Entry 8F0K (electron microscopy, 1.90 A resolution); this record covers chains R and B of the 7 polymer chains in the assembly.

Chain R:
Protein: Calcitonin receptor
Source organism: Homo sapiens
UniProtKB: P30988 (CALCR_HUMAN), isoform P30988-2; residues 25-474 here = UniProt positions 25-474
Sequence (501 residues; row label = number of the first residue in the row; numbers below 1 keep their minus sign (Met-7 is residue -7)):
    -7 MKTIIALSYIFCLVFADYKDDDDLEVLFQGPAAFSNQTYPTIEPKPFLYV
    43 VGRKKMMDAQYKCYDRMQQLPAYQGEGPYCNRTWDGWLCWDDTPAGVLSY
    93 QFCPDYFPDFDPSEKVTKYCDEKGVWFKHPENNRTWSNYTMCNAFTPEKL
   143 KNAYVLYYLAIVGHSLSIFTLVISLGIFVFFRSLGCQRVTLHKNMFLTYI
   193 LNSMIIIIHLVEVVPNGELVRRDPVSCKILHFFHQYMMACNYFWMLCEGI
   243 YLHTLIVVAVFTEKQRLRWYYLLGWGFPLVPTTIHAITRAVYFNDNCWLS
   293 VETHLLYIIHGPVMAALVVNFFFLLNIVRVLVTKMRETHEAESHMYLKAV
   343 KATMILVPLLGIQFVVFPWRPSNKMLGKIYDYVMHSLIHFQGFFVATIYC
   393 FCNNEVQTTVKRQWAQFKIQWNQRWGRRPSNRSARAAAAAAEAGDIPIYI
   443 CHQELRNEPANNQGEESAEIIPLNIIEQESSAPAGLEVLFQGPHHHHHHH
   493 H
Not modelled in the structure: -7 to 40, 410-493
Cystine bridges: Cys55-Cys81, Cys72-Cys112, Cys95-Cys134, Cys219-Cys289
Covalent attachments: N-acetylglucosamine (NAG) linked to Asn73, Asn125, Asn130
Construct notes: expression tag (-7 to 24, 475-493); conflict Leu447 (Pro in P30988)
Ligand contacts:
  - P42 ((2S)-2-{[(1R)-1-hydroxyhexadecyl]oxy}-3-{[(1R)-1-hydroxyoctadecyl]oxy}propyl 2-(trimethylammonio)ethyl phosphate): Lys143, Tyr146, Val147, Tyr150, Leu151, Ile153, Val154, Ser157, Phe161, Phe382, Phe385
  - phosphatidylethanolamine (PTY): Val217, Lys220, Ile221, Phe224, Leu271, Thr275, Ile279, Ala282, Val283, Asn286, Trp290
UniProt features mapped onto this chain:
  - glycosylation (N-linked (GlcNAc...) asparagine): Asn28, Asn73, Asn125, Asn130
  - natural variant: Leu447 (L447P: Probable protective factor against osteoporosis)

Chain B:
Protein: Guanine nucleotide-binding protein G(I)/G(S)/G(T) subunit beta-1
Source organism: Homo sapiens
UniProtKB: P62873 (GBB1_HUMAN); residue numbers follow UniProt; this construct covers 2-340
Sequence (350 residues; numbered -9 to 340; the number before each row is that of its first residue; numbers below 1 keep their minus sign (Met-9 is residue -9)):
    -9 MHHHHHHGSSGSELDQLRQEAEQLKNQIRDARKACADATLSQITNNIDPV
    41 GRIQMRTRRTLRGHLAKIYAMHWGTDSRLLVSASQDGKLIIWDSYTTNKV
    91 HAIPLRSSWVMTCAYAPSGNYVACGGLDNICSIYNLKTREGNVRVSRELA
   141 GHTGYLSCCRFLDDNQIVTSSGDTTCALWDIETGQQTTTFTGHTGDVMSL
   191 SLAPDTRLFVSGACDASAKLWDVREGMCRQTFTGHESDINAICFFPNGNA
   241 FATGSDDATCRLFDLRADQELMTYSHDNIICGITSVSFSKSGRLLLAGYD
   291 DFNCNVWDALKADRAGVLAGHDNRVSCLGVTDDGMAVATGSWDSFLKIWN
Not modelled in the structure: -9 to 1
Construct notes: expression tag (-9 to 1)
UniProt features mapped onto this chain:
  - modified residue: Ser2 (N-acetylserine), His266 (Phosphohistidine)
  - natural variant: Leu30 (L30F: In MRD42; uncertain significance), Arg52 (R52G: In MRD42), Gly64 (G64V: In MRD42), Asp76 (D76E: In MRD42; D76G: In MRD42), Gly77 (G77S: In MRD42), Lys78 (K78R: In MRD42), Ile80 (I80N: In MRD42; I80T: In MRD42), His91 (H91R: In MRD42; uncertain significance), Ala92 (A92T: In MRD42), Pro94 (P94S: In MRD42), Leu95 (L95P: In MRD42), Arg96 (R96L: In MRD42), 5 further natural variant entries in UniProt

Chain R / chain B interface:
Residue-residue contacts (8; chain R residue first):
  Arg174(R) - Arg52(B)
  Ser175(R) - Asp312(B)
  Arg404(R) - Phe292(B)
  Arg404(R) - His311(B)
  Arg404(R) - Asp312(B)
  Gln408(R) - Thr47(B)
  Gln408(R) - Ala309(B)  hydrogen bond (side chain-backbone)
  Gln408(R) - Gly310(B)
Other interface residues (no listed pair), chain B (8 interface residues in all): Trp339

Overview:
4 residues of chain R face 8 of chain B across their interface, with 1 hydrogen bond. The hydrogen-bonded pair
is Gln408(R)-Ala309(B). Bound to chain R: compound P42 and phosphatidylethanolamine. Covalently linked
N-acetylglucosamine: at Asn73(R), Asn125(R) and Asn130(R).
Here chain R is Calcitonin receptor and chain B is Guanine nucleotide-binding protein G(I)/G(S)/G(T) subunit
beta-1, both from Homo sapiens. Entry 8F0K (Human Amylin3 Receptor in complex with Gs and Pramlintide analogue
peptide San385) was determined by electron microscopy (same publication as 8F0J, 8F2A and 8F2B).
